Entry 6R7E (X-ray diffraction, 1.79 A resolution); this record covers chain A.

Chain A:
Molecule: FimA
Source organism: Escherichia coli
UniProtKB: Q547G4 (Q547G4_ECOLX); the construct has insertions or renumbered stretches relative to UniProt, so the offset changes along the chain: 5-15 = UniProt 31-41; 19-159 = UniProt 42-182
Sequence (160 residues; row label = number of the first residue in the row; numbering starts at 0):
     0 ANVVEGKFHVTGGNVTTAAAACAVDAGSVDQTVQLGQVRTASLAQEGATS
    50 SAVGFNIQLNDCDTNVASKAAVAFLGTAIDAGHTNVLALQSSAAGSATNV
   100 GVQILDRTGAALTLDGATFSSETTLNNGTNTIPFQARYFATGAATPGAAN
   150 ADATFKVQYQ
Disordered / not traced: 0
Sequence notes: expression tag (0-4); conflict Lys6 (Thr32 in Q547G4), Phe7 (Val33 in Q547G4), Val9 (Phe35 in Q547G4), Thr10 (Lys36 in Q547G4), Gly12 (Glu38 in Q547G4), Asn13 (Val39 in Q547G4), Thr15 (Asn41 in Q547G4); insertion (16-18)
Cystine bridges: Cys21-Cys61

Summary:
Chain A is FimA (Escherichia coli); the structure, N-terminally reversed variant of FimA E. coli with alanine
insertion at position 20, was determined by X-ray diffraction (same publication as 6S09 and 6R74).
